PDB entry 4E3U | X-ray diffraction, 1.50 A resolution | chain A

Chain A:
Protein: Lysozyme C
Source organism: Gallus gallus
Notes: EC 3.2.1.17
UniProtKB: P00698 (LYSC_CHICK); residues 1-129 here correspond to UniProt positions 19-147 (UniProt number = residue number + 18)
Chain sequence (129 residues; numbered 1 to 129; the number before each row is that of its first residue):
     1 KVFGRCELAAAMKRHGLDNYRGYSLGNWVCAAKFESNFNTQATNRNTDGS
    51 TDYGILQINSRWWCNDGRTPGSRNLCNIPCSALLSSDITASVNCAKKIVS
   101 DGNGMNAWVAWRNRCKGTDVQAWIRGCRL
Curated features (UniProtKB/Swiss-Prot):
  - active site: Glu-35, Asp-52
  - binding site (substrate): Asp-101
Disulfides: Cys-6/Cys-127, Cys-30/Cys-115, Cys-64/Cys-80, Cys-76/Cys-94
Small-molecule neighbours: proline (PRO): Asn-19, Gly-22, Tyr-23, Ser-24, Asn-27
From the paper describing this entry:
  - binding site for proline: Arg-114

In short:
Chain A binds proline. From UniProt: active-site residues Glu-35 and Asp-52 and substrate-binding residue
Asp-101. From the paper: a binding site for proline at Arg-114.
Chain A is Lysozyme C (Gallus gallus); the structure, Crystal Structure of Hen Egg White Lysozyme
Cryoprotected in Proline, was determined by X-ray diffraction, deposited together with 4E3V, 4E3W and 4E3X.
